4OND - chains B and I of the 4 polymer chains in the assembly; structure by X-ray diffraction, 2.25 A resolution.

[Chain B]
Molecule: Ancestral SR2 Helix Mutant
From: synthetic construct
Notes: fragment: DNA binding domain
Amino-acid sequence (82 residues; numbered 1 to 82; the number before each row is that of its first residue):
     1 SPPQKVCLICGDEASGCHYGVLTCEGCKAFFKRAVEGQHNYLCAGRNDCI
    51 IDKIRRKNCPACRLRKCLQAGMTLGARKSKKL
Unresolved in the structure: 1-4, 76-82
Ion coordination: Zn2+ site 1: Cys7, Cys10, Cys24, Cys27; Zn2+ site 2: Cys43, Cys49, Cys59, Cys62

[Chain I]
Molecule: 18-nt DNA strand
Sequence (18 nucleotides; each row starts with the number of its first residue):
     1 CCAGGTCAGAGTGACCTG

[How chain B and chain I interact]
Pairs across the interface (9; chain B residue first):
  Gly16(B) with DC2(I), phosphate contact
  Cys17(B) with DC2(I), hydrogen bond to the phosphate; DA3(I), phosphate contact
  His18(B) with DA3(I), salt bridge to the phosphate
  Tyr19(B) with DA3(I), hydrogen bond to the phosphate; DG4(I), hydrogen bond to the phosphate
  Lys28(B) with DA3(I), base contact; DG4(I), hydrogen bond to the base
  Lys32(B) with DG4(I), salt bridge to the phosphate
Interface residues without a listed pair, chain I (4 interface residues in all): DG5

[Overview]
The interface between chain B and chain I involves 6 residues on one side and 4 on the other; the contacts
include 4 hydrogen bonds and 2 salt bridges. Polar contacts include Lys28(B)-DG4(I), Cys17(B)-DC2(I) and
Tyr19(B)-DA3(I).
Chain B is Ancestral SR2 Helix Mutant (synthetic construct) and chain I is an 18-nt DNA strand; the structure,
Ancestral Steroid Receptor 2 DBD helix mutant - ERE DNA complex, was determined by X-ray diffraction,
deposited together with 4OLN, 4OOR and 4OV7.
